6HA6 - chains A and D; structure by X-ray diffraction, 1.98 A resolution.

Chain A:
Protein: Hypoxia-inducible factor 1-alpha inhibitor
Organism: Homo sapiens
Notes: EC 1.14.11.30, 1.14.11.-
UniProtKB: Q9NWT6 (HIF1N_HUMAN); residues 1-349 here = UniProt positions 1-349
Chain sequence (349 residues; row label = number of the first residue in the row):
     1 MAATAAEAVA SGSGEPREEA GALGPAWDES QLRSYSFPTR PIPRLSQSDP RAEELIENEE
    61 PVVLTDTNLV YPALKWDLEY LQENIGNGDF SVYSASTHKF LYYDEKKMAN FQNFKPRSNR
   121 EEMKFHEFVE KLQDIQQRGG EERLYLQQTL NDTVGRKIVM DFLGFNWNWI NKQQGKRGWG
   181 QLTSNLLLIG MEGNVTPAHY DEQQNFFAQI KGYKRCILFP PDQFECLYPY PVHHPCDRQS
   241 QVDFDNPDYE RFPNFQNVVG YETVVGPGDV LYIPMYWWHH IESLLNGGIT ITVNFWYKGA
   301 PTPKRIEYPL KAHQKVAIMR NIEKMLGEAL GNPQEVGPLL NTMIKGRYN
Disordered / not traced: 1-9
UniProt features mapped onto this chain:
  - binding site (2-oxoglutarate): Y145, T196, N205, K214, N294
  - binding site (substrate): D152, Q181 to T183, D201 to Q203, R238, Q239, A300, N321
  - binding site (Fe cation): H199, D201, H279
  - site: L340 (Important for dimer formation)
  - modified residue: A2 (N-acetylalanine)
  - mutagenesis: H199 (H199A: Prevents suppression of HIF CAD activity. Strongly stimulates 2-oxoglutarate turnover. No stimulation of 2-oxoglutarate turnover; when associated with R-340), D201 (D201A: Prevents suppression of HIF CAD activity; D201E: Loss of HIF1A Asn hydroxylation activity. Slightly stimulates 2-oxoglutarate turnover; D201G: No impact on HIF1A Asn hydroxylation activity ...), Q239 (Q239H: No effect on Asp hydroxylation ability), W296 (W296R: Loss of HIF1A Asn hydroxylation activity and slight stimulation of 2-oxoglutarate turnover; when associated with G-201), L340 (L340R: Impairs dimer formation, leading to loss of HIF1A Asn hydroxylation activity. No stimulation of 2-oxoglutarate turnover; when associated with A-201), I344 (I344R: No effect on dimer formation and HIF1A Asn hydroxylation activity)

Chain D:
Protein: Transient receptor potential cation channel subfamily V member 3
UniProtKB: Q8NET8 (TRPV3_HUMAN); residue numbers follow UniProt; this construct covers 220-246
Chain sequence (27 residues; each row starts with the number of its first residue):
   220 NIAIERRQGD IAALLIAAGA DVNAHAK
Disordered / not traced: 220-230, 245-246

How chain A and chain D interact:
Pairs across the interface (33):
  Y93(A) - H244(D)
  Y102(A) - V241(D)
  Y102(A) - N242(D)
  Y102(A) - A243(D)  hydrogen bond (side chain-backbone)
  L186(A) - N242(D)
  H199(A) - N242(D)
  D201(A) - D240(D)
  D201(A) - V241(D)
  D201(A) - N242(D)  hydrogen bond (side chain-backbone)
  E202(A) - G238(D)  hydrogen bond (side chain-backbone)
  E202(A) - A239(D)  hydrogen bond (side chain-backbone)
  E202(A) - D240(D)  hydrogen bond (backbone-backbone)
  Q203(A) - A239(D)  hydrogen bond (side chain-backbone)
  Q203(A) - V241(D)
  R238(A) - D240(D)
  R238(A) - V241(D)  hydrogen bond (side chain-backbone)
  R238(A) - N242(D)  hydrogen bond
  Q239(A) - N242(D)  hydrogen bond
  Y276(A) - A237(D)
  W296(A) - V241(D)  hydrophobic
  W296(A) - N242(D)
  K298(A) - A239(D)
  I306(A) - I235(D)  hydrophobic
  L310(A) - I235(D)  hydrophobic
  Q314(A) - I235(D)
  A317(A) - L234(D)
  A317(A) - I235(D)
  I318(A) - L234(D)
  I318(A) - I235(D)  hydrophobic
  N321(A) - L233(D)
  N321(A) - L234(D)  hydrogen bond (side chain-backbone)
  N321(A) - A236(D)  hydrogen bond (side chain-backbone)
  M325(A) - L234(D)  hydrophobic
Also at the interface, not in a pair above, chain A (23 interface residues in all): R120, T302, R320, I322

Overview:
The interface between chain A and chain D involves 23 residues on one side and 12 on the other; the contacts
include 11 hydrogen bonds. Among the polar pairs are Y102(A)-A243(D), D201(A)-N242(D) and E202(A)-G238(D).
Here chain A is Hypoxia-inducible factor 1-alpha inhibitor (Homo sapiens) and chain D is Transient receptor
potential cation channel subfamily V member 3. Entry 6HA6 (Factor Inhibiting HIF (FIH) in complex with zinc,
NOG and TRPV3 (220-246)) was determined by X-ray diffraction.
